Entry 5B40 (X-ray diffraction, 3.33 A resolution); this record covers chains D and J of the 10 polymer chains in the assembly.

[Chain D]
Protein: Histone H2B type 1-J
Organism: Homo sapiens
UniProt: P06899 (H2B1J_HUMAN); residues 0-125 here correspond to UniProt positions 1-126 (UniProt number = residue number + 1)
Sequence (129 residues; numbered -3 to 125; the number before each row is that of its first residue; numbers below 1 keep their minus sign (Gly-3 is residue -3)):
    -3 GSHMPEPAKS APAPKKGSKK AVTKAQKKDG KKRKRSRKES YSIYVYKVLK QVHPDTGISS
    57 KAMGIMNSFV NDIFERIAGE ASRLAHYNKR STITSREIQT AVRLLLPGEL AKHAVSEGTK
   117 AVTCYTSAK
Not modelled in the structure: -3 to 31, 125
Construct notes: expression tag (-3 to -1); engineered mutation Cys120 (Lys121 in P06899)
Curated features (UniProtKB/Swiss-Prot):
  - modified residue: Pro1 (N-acetylproline), Glu2 (ADP-ribosyl glutamic acid), Lys5 (N6-(2-hydroxyisobutyryl)lysine), Ser6 (ADP-ribosylserine), Lys11 (N6-(beta-hydroxybutyryl)lysine), Lys12 (N6-(2-hydroxyisobutyryl)lysine), Ser14 (Phosphoserine), Lys15 (N6-acetyllysine), Lys16 (N6-(beta-hydroxybutyryl)lysine), Lys20 (N6-(2-hydroxyisobutyryl)lysine), Lys23 (N6-(2-hydroxyisobutyryl)lysine), Lys24 (N6-(2-hydroxyisobutyryl)lysine), Lys34 (N6-(2-hydroxyisobutyryl)lysine), Glu35 (PolyADP-ribosyl glutamic acid), Ser36 (Phosphoserine), Lys43 (N6-(2-hydroxyisobutyryl)lysine), Lys46 (N6-(2-hydroxyisobutyryl)lysine), Lys57 (N6,N6-dimethyllysine), Arg79 (Dimethylated arginine), Lys85 (N6,N6,N6-trimethyllysine) and 5 more in UniProt
  - glycosylation: Ser112 (O-linked (GlcNAc) serine)
  - cross-link (Glycyl lysine isopeptide (Lys-Gly)): Lys5 (interchain with G-Cter in SUMO2), Lys20 (interchain with G-Cter in SUMO2), Lys34 (interchain with G-Cter in ubiquitin)

[Chain J]
Molecule: 146-nt DNA strand
Sequence (146 nucleotides; each row starts with the number of its first residue):
   147 ATCAATATCC ACCTGCAGAT TCTACCAAAA GTGTATTTGG AAACTGCTCC ATCAAAAGGC
   207 ATGTTCAGCT GAATTCAGCT GAACATGCCT TTTGATGGAG CAGTTTCCAA ATACACTTTT
   267 GGTAGAATCT GCAGGTGGAT ATTGAT

[How chain D and chain J interact]
Residue-residue contacts - 11 pairs, chain D then chain J:
  Ser32(D) with DA270(J), phosphate contact
  Arg33(D) with DT269(J), sugar contact; DA270(J), phosphate contact
  Lys34(D) with DT269(J), hydrogen bond to the phosphate; DA270(J), salt bridge to the phosphate; DG271(J), salt bridge to the phosphate
  Glu35(D) with DT269(J), phosphate contact
  Ser36(D) with DT269(J), hydrogen bond to the phosphate
  Ile39(D) with DG268(J), phosphate contact; DT269(J), phosphate contact
  Tyr40(D) with DG268(J), hydrogen bond to the phosphate

[In short]
Chain D and chain J form an interface of 7 and 4 residues respectively, with 3 hydrogen bonds and 2 salt
bridges. Polar contacts include Lys34(D)-DT269(J), Ser36(D)-DT269(J) and Tyr40(D)-DG268(J).
Chain D is Histone H2B type 1-J (Homo sapiens) and chain J is a 146-nt DNA strand; the structure, The
nucleosome structure containing H2B-K120 and H4-K31 monoubiquitinations, was determined by X-ray diffraction.
